Entry 7UW9 (electron microscopy, 4.20 A resolution (low resolution: residue-level contacts below are approximate; hydrogen-bond / salt-bridge calls are withheld)); this record covers chains B and C of the 31 polymer chains in the assembly.

# Chain B
Protein: V-type proton ATPase subunit B2
Organism: Citrus limon
UniProt: A0A067FXK2 (A0A067FXK2_CITSI); residues 1-488 here = UniProt positions 1-488
Chain sequence (488 residues; numbered 1 to 488; the number before each row is that of its first residue):
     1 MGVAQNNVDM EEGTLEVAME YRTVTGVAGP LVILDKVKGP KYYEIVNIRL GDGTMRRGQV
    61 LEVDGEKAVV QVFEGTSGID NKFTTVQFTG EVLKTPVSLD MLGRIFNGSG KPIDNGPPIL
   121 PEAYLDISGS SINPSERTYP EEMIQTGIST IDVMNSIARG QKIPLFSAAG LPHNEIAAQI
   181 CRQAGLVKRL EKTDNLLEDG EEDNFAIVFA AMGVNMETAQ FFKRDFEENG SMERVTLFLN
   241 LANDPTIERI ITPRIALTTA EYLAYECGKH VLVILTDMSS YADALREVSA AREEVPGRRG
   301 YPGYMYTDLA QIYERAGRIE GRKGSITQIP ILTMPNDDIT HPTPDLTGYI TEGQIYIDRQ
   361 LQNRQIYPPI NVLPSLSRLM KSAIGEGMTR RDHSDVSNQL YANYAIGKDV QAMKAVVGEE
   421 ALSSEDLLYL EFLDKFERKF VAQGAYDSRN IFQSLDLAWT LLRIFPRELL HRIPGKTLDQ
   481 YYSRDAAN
Not modelled in the structure: 1-11, 193-198, 485-488

# Chain C
Protein: V-type proton ATPase catalytic subunit A
Organism: Citrus limon
Notes: EC 7.1.2.2
UniProt: Q9SM09 (VATA_CITUN); residue numbers follow UniProt; this construct covers 1-623
Chain sequence (623 residues; row label = number of the first residue in the row):
     1 MPSVYGARLT TFEDEEKESE YGYVRKVSGP VVIADGMNGA AMYELVRVGH DNLIGEIIRL
    61 EGDSATIQVY EETAGLMVND PVLRTHKPLS VELGPGILGN IFDGIQRPLK TIAIRSGDVY
   121 IPRGVSVPAL DKDTLWEFQP KKIGEGDLLT GGDLYATVFE NSLMQHHVAL PPDAMGKVTY
   181 VAPAGQYSLK DTVLELEFQG VKKSFTMLQA WPVRTPRPVS SKLAADTPLL TGQRVLDALF
   241 PSVLGGTCAI PGAFGCGKTV ISQALSKYSN SDTVVYVGCG ERGNEMAEVL MDFPQLTMTL
   301 PDGREESVMK RTTLVANTSN MPVAAREASI YTGITIAEYF RDMGYNVSMM ADSTSRWAEA
   361 LREISGRLAE MPADSGYPAY LAARLASFYE RAGKVKCLGG PERTGSVTIV GAVSPPGGDF
   421 SDPVTSATLS IVQVFWGLDK KLAQRKHFPS VNWLISYSKY STALESFYEQ FDPDFINIRT
   481 KAREVLQRED DLNEIVQLVG KDALAEGDKI TLETAKLLRE DYLAQNAFTP YDKFCPFYKS
   541 VWMMRNIIHF YNLANQAVEK GAGMDGQKIT YTLIKHRLGD LFYRLVSQKF EDPAEGEPAL
   601 VAKFKKLHED LTAGFRALED ETR
Not modelled in the structure: 1-20
Swiss-Prot annotation at these positions:
  - binding site (ATP): Gly252 to Thr259

# Chain B / chain C interface
Pairs across the interface - 32 pairs, chain B then chain C:
  Thr25(B) - Glu61(C)
  Thr25(B) - Gly62(C)
  Gly26(B) - Leu60(C)
  Val27(B) - Met42(C)
  Val27(B) - Arg59(C)
  Val27(B) - Leu60(C)
  Ala28(B) - Arg59(C)
  Thr76(B) - Met42(C)
  Ser77(B) - Met42(C)
  Ser77(B) - Tyr43(C)
  Ile79(B) - Ala41(C)
  Ile79(B) - Met42(C)
  Asp80(B) - Gly39(C)
  Asp80(B) - Ala40(C)
  Asp80(B) - Ala41(C)
  Asn81(B) - Asn38(C)
  Asn81(B) - Leu60(C)
  Asn81(B) - Gly62(C)
  Ala169(B) - Leu429(C)
  Gly170(B) - Tyr457(C)
  Asn215(B) - Gln433(C)
  Met216(B) - Lys222(C)
  Ala242(B) - Ala386(C)
  Asn243(B) - Glu390(C)
  Thr246(B) - Ala383(C)
  Arg286(B) - Ala373(C)
  Glu287(B) - Ala379(C)
  Ala290(B) - Ala379(C)
  Glu294(B) - Met371(C)
  Pro296(B) - Met371(C)
  Arg299(B) - Ala373(C)
  Gly300(B) - Ala373(C)
Interface residues without a listed pair, chain B (28 interface residues in all): Gly78, Lys82, Glu217, Thr218, Asn363
Interface residues without a listed pair, chain C (22 interface residues in all): Ser430, Gln487

# Overview
Chain B and chain C form an interface of 28 and 22 residues respectively. Curated annotation (UniProt) lists 8
ATP-binding residues on chain C.
Here chain B is V-type proton ATPase subunit B2 and chain C is V-type proton ATPase catalytic subunit A, both
from Citrus limon. Entry 7UW9 (Citrus V-ATPase State 1, H in contact with subunit a) was determined by
electron microscopy (same publication as 7UWA, 7UWB, 7UWC and 7UWD).
